PDB entry 5GWJ | X-ray diffraction, 2.57 A resolution | chains B and D of the 6 polymer chains in the assembly

Chain B:
Molecule: DNA topoisomerase 2-beta
Source organism: Homo sapiens
Notes: EC 5.99.1.3
UniProt: Q02880 (TOP2B_HUMAN); residues 445-1201 here correspond to UniProt positions 450-1206 (UniProt number = residue number + 5)
Amino-acid sequence (803 residues; numbered 419 to 1221; the number before each row is that of its first residue):
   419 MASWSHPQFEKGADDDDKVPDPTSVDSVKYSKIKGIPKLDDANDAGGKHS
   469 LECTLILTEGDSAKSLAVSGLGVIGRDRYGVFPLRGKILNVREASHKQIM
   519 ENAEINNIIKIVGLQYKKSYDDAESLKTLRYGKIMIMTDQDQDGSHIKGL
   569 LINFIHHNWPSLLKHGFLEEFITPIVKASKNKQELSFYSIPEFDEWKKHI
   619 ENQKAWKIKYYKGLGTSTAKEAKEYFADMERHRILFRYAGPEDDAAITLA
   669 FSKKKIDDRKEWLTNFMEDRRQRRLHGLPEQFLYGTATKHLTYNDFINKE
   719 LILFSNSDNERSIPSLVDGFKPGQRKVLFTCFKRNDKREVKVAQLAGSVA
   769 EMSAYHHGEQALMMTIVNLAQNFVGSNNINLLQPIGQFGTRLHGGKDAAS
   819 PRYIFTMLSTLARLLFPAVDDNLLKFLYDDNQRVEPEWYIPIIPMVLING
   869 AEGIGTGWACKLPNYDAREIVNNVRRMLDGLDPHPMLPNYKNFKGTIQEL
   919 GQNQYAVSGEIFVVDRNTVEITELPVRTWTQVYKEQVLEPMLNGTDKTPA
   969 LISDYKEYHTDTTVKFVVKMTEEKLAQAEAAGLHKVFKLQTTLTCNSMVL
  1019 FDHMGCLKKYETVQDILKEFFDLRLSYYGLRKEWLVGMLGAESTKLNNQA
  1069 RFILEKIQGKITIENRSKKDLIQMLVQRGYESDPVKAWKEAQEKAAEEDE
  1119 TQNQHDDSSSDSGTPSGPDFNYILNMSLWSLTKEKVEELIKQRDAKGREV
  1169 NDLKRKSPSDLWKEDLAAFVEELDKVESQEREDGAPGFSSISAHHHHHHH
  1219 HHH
Not modelled in the structure: 419-448, 593-636, 696-705, 1112-1134, 1202-1221
Construct notes: expression tag (419-444, 1202-1221)
Metal / ion sites: Mg2+: Asp557, Asp559; Pt ion site 1 near Met782 (its only coordinating residue here)
Residues lining bound ligands: N2S / N2W: Glu477, Gly478, Asp479, Leu502, Arg503, Gly504, Gln778, Met782
UniProt features mapped onto this chain:
  - region: Lys1006 to Ser1015 (Interaction with DNA)
  - motif: Glu1029 to Phe1039 (Nuclear export signal)
  - active site: Tyr821 (O-(5'-phospho-DNA)-tyrosine intermediate)
  - binding site (Mg(2+)): Glu477, Asp557, Asp559
  - site: Lys505 (Interaction with DNA), Asn508 (Interaction with DNA), Arg677 (Interaction with DNA), Lys678 (Interaction with DNA), Lys739 (Interaction with DNA), Tyr773 (Interaction with DNA), Arg820 (Transition state stabilizer), Ile872 (Important for DNA bending), Trp947 (Interaction with DNA)
  - cross-link (Glycyl lysine isopeptide (Lys-Gly)): Lys595 (interchain with G-Cter in SUMO2), Lys600 (interchain with G-Cter in SUMO2), Lys630 (interchain with G-Cter in SUMO2), Lys638 (interchain with G-Cter in SUMO2), Lys641 (interchain with G-Cter in SUMO2), Lys671 (interchain with G-Cter in SUMO2), Lys707 (interchain with G-Cter in SUMO2), Lys1087 (interchain with G-Cter in SUMO2)
From the paper describing this entry:
  - binding site for Pt ion: Met782

Chain D:
Molecule: 12-nt DNA strand
Sequence (12 nucleotides; row label = number of the first residue in the row):
     9 TGCAGCTCGGCT

Chain B / chain D interface:
Contacting residue pairs - 42 pairs, chain B then chain D:
  Arg503(B) with DG13(D), hydrogen bond to the base
  Gly504(B) with DG13(D), base contact
  Lys505(B) with DG13(D), hydrogen bond to the base; DC14(D), base contact
  Ile506(B) with DC14(D), phosphate contact; DT15(D), sugar contact
  Leu507(B) with DC14(D), phosphate contact; DT15(D), phosphate contact
  Asn508(B) with DT15(D), hydrogen bond to the phosphate; DC16(D), hydrogen bond to the phosphate
  Gln516(B) with DC14(D), hydrogen bond to the phosphate
  Asn520(B) with DC14(D), sugar contact
  His564(B) with DT15(D), hydrogen bond to the phosphate; DC16(D), salt bridge to the phosphate
  Phe669(B) with DC16(D), phosphate contact
  Ile674(B) with DG17(D), sugar contact; DG18(D), phosphate contact
  Arg677(B) with DG17(D), salt bridge to the phosphate
  Lys678(B) with DG18(D), salt bridge to the phosphate
  Ser818(B) with DG10(D), phosphate contact
  Arg820(B) with DT9(D), salt bridge to the phosphate; DG10(D), salt bridge to the phosphate
  Tyr821(B) with DT9(D), covalent bond; DG10(D), phosphate contact
  Ile872(B) with DC16(D), base contact; DG17(D), base contact
  Gly873(B) with DC16(D), sugar contact; DG17(D), sugar contact
  Thr874(B) with DC16(D), phosphate contact; DG17(D), phosphate contact
  Gly875(B) with DC16(D), phosphate contact; DG17(D), hydrogen bond to the phosphate; DG18(D), phosphate contact
  Trp876(B) with DG17(D), sugar contact
  Ala877(B) with DG17(D), sugar contact
  Lys879(B) with DC19(D), sugar contact
  Thr1010(B) with DT20(D), hydrogen bond to the phosphate
  Thr1012(B) with DC19(D), sugar contact; DT20(D), hydrogen bond to the phosphate
  Asn1014(B) with DC19(D), hydrogen bond to the phosphate
  Ser1015(B) with DG18(D), sugar contact; DC19(D), phosphate contact
Interface residues without a listed pair, chain B (31 interface residues in all): Leu568, Ala668, Leu1011, Cys1013

Overview:
Chain B and chain D form an interface of 31 and 10 residues respectively; the contacts include 1 covalent
bond, 10 hydrogen bonds and 5 salt bridges. Polar contacts include Arg503(B)-DG13(D), Lys505(B)-DG13(D) and
Asn508(B)-DT15(D). Chain B binds N2S / N2W. From the paper: a binding site for Pt ion at Met782(B).
Here chain B is DNA topoisomerase 2-beta (Homo sapiens) and chain D is a 12-nt DNA strand. Entry 5GWJ
(Structure of a Human topoisomerase IIbeta fragment in complex with DNA and E7873S) was determined by X-ray
diffraction (same publication as 5GWI and 5GWK).
